PDB entry 8HF1 | electron microscopy, 3.70 A resolution | chains A and C of the 13 polymer chains in the assembly

Chain A:
Name: Dicer-2, isoform A
Source organism: Drosophila melanogaster
Notes: EC 3.1.21.1, 3.1.26.-, 3.1.26.3, 3.6.1.3
Reference sequence: A1ZAW0 (A1ZAW0_DROME); numbering as in UniProt (aligned over 2-1722)
Chain sequence (1721 residues; row label = number of the first residue in the row):
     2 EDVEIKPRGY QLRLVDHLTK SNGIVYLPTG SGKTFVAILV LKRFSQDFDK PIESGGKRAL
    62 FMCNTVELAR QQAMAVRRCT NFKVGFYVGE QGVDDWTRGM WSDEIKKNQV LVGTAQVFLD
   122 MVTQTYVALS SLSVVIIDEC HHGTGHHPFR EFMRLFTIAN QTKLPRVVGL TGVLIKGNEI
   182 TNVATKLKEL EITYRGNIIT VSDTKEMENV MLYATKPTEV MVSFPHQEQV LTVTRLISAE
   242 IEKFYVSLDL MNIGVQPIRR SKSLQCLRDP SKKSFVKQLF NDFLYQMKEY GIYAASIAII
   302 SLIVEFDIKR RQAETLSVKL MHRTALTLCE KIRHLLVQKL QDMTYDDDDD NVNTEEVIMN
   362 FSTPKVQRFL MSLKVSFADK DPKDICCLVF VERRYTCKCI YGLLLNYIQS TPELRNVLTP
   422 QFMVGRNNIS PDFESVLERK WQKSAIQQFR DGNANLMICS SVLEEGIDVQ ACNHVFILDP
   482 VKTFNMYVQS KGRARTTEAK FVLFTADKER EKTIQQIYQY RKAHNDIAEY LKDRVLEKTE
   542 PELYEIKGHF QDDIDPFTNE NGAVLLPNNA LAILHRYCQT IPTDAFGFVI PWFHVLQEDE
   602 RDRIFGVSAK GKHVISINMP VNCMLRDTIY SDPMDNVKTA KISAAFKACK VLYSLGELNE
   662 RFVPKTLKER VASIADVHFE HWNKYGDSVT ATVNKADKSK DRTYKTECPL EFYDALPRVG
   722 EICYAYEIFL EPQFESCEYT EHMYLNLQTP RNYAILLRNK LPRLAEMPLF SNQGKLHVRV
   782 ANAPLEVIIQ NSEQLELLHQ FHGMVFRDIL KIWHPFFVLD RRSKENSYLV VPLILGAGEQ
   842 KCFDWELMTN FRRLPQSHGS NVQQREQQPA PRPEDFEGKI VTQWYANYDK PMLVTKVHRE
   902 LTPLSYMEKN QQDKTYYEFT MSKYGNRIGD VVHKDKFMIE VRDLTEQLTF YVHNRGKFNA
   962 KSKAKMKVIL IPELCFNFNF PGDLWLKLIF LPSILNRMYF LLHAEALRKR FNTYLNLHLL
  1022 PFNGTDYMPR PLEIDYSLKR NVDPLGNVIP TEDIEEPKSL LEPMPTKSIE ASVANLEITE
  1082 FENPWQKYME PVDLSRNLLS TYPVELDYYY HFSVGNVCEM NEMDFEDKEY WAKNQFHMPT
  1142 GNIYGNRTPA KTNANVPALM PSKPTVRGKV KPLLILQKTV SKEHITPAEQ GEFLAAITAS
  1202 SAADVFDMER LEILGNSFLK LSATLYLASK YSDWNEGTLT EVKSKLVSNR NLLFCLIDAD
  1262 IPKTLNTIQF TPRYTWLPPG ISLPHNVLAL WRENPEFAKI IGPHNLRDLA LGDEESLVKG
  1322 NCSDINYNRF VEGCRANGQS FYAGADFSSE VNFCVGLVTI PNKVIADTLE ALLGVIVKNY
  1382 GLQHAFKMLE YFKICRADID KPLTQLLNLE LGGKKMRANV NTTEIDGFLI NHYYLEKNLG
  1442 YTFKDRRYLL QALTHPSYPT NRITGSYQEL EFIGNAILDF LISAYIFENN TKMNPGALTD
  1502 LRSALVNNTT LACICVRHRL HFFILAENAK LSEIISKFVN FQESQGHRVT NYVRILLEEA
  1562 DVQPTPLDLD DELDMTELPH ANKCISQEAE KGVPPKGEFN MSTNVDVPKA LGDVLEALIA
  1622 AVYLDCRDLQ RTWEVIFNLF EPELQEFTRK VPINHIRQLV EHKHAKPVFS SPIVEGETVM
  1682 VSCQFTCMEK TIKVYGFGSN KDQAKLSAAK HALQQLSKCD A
Unresolved in the structure: 1043-1168, 1560-1593
Construct notes: conflict Asn-1217 (Asp in A1ZAW0), Asn-1476 (Asp in A1ZAW0)
From the paper describing this entry:
  - conformationally variable residues (order/disorder transition): Thr-1551 to Glu-1559, Val-1594 to Val-1608

Chain C:
Name: LD06392p
Source organism: Drosophila melanogaster
Reference sequence: Q9VLW8 (Q9VLW8_DROME); residues 186-311 here = UniProt positions 186-311
Chain sequence (126 residues; row label = number of the first residue in the row):
   186 MEESMEELEA LRRKKFTTYW ELKEAGSVDH TGMRLCDRHN YFKNFYPTLK KEAIEAINSD
   246 EYESSKDKAM DVMSSLKITP KISEVESSSL VPLLSVELNC AFDVVLMAKE TDIYDHIIDY
   306 FRTMLI

Interface between chain A and chain C:
Residue-residue contacts - 68 pairs, chain A then chain C:
  Ser-248(A) / Leu-278(C)
  Ser-248(A) / Met-292(C)
  Leu-251(A) / Ser-272(C)  hydrogen bond (backbone-side chain)
  Leu-251(A) / Ser-273(C)
  Leu-251(A) / Ser-274(C)
  Met-252(A) / Val-270(C)  hydrophobic
  Met-252(A) / Glu-271(C)
  Met-252(A) / Met-292(C)  hydrophobic
  Asn-253(A) / Glu-271(C)
  Asn-253(A) / Ser-272(C)
  Ile-301(A) / Cys-221(C)  hydrophobic
  Val-305(A) / Leu-220(C)  hydrophobic
  Arg-311(A) / Glu-209(C)  salt bridge
  Arg-311(A) / Ser-212(C)  hydrogen bond (side chain-backbone)
  Arg-311(A) / Val-213(C)
  Ser-318(A) / Glu-271(C)
  Leu-321(A) / Glu-282(C)
  Leu-321(A) / Val-290(C)  hydrophobic
  Arg-324(A) / Ser-212(C)
  Arg-324(A) / Glu-282(C)
  Arg-324(A) / Asp-288(C)  salt bridge
  Arg-324(A) / Val-290(C)
  Thr-325(A) / Val-290(C)
  Thr-325(A) / Met-292(C)
  Thr-328(A) / Asp-288(C)
  Thr-328(A) / Val-289(C)
  Thr-328(A) / Val-290(C)  hydrogen bond (side chain-backbone)
  Thr-328(A) / Leu-291(C)
  Thr-328(A) / Tyr-305(C)
  Leu-329(A) / Leu-291(C)  hydrophobic
  Glu-331(A) / Leu-220(C)
  Glu-331(A) / Arg-223(C)  salt bridge
  Lys-332(A) / Asp-304(C)  salt bridge
  Lys-332(A) / Tyr-305(C)
  Lys-332(A) / Thr-308(C)
  Lys-332(A) / Met-309(C)
  Arg-334(A) / Cys-221(C)  hydrogen bond (side chain-backbone)
  Arg-334(A) / His-224(C)
  His-335(A) / His-224(C)
  His-335(A) / Lys-228(C)
  His-335(A) / Thr-308(C)
  His-335(A) / Met-309(C)
  His-335(A) / Ile-311(C)  hydrogen bond (side chain-backbone)
  Leu-336(A) / Thr-308(C)
  Val-338(A) / His-224(C)
  Gln-339(A) / Ile-311(C)
  Phe-434(A) / Arg-219(C)  hydrogen bond (backbone-side chain)
  Phe-434(A) / Leu-220(C)
  Glu-435(A) / Arg-219(C)  salt bridge
  Glu-435(A) / Leu-220(C)
  Ser-436(A) / Leu-220(C)
  Leu-1557(A) / Tyr-204(C)  hydrophobic
  Leu-1557(A) / Leu-207(C)
  Leu-1558(A) / Thr-203(C)
  Met-1602(A) / Lys-200(C)
  Met-1602(A) / Thr-203(C)
  Ile-1674(A) / Phe-201(C)  hydrophobic
  Glu-1676(A) / Arg-198(C)  salt bridge
  Glu-1676(A) / Phe-201(C)
  Glu-1676(A) / Trp-205(C)
  Thr-1679(A) / Phe-201(C)
  Thr-1679(A) / Tyr-204(C)
  Thr-1679(A) / Trp-205(C)
  Met-1681(A) / Lys-200(C)  hydrogen bond
  Met-1681(A) / Phe-201(C)  hydrophobic
  Tyr-1696(A) / Lys-200(C)
  Phe-1698(A) / Lys-200(C)
  Phe-1698(A) / Tyr-204(C)  hydrophobic
Other interface residues (no listed pair), chain A (38 interface residues in all): Glu-241, Ile-304, Lys-320, Phe-1600, Thr-1604, Ser-1683
Other interface residues (no listed pair), chain C (40 interface residues in all): Leu-196, Gly-211, Asn-225, Ser-280, Phe-287, Ala-293, Lys-294
Interface features reported in the paper:
  - interface residues, chain A: Thr-1551(A), Val-1594(A)

Summary:
38 residues of chain A face 40 of chain C across their interface; the contacts include 7 hydrogen bonds and 6
salt bridges. Among the polar pairs are Arg-311(A)/Glu-209(C), Arg-324(A)/Asp-288(C) and
Glu-331(A)/Arg-223(C). From the paper: interface residues Thr-1551(A) and Val-1594(A); conformational
variability at Thr-1551(A) and Val-1594(A).
Chain A is Dicer-2, isoform A and chain C is LD06392p, both from Drosophila melanogaster; the structure,
DmDcr-2/R2D2/LoqsPD with 19bp-dsRNA in Trimer state, was determined by electron microscopy, deposited together
with 8HF0.
